2XCF - chains A and D of the 4 polymer chains in the assembly; structure by X-ray diffraction, 2.48 A resolution.

== Chain A ==
Molecule: NS3 protease
From: Hepatitis C virus
Notes: fragment: protease domain, residues 1-180
UniProtKB: C1KHN2 (C1KHN2_9HEPC); residues 1-180 here = UniProt positions 1-180
Sequence (198 residues; each row starts with the number of its first residue; numbers below 1 keep their minus sign (Ala-9 is residue -9)):
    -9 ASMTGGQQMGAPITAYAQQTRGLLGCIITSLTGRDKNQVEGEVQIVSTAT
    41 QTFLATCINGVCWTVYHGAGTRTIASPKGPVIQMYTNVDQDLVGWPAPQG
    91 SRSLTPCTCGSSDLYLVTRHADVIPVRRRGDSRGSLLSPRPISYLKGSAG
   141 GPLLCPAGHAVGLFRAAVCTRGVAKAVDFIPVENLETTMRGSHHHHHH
Unresolved in the structure: -9 to 0, 181-188
Differences from the reference sequence: expression tag (-9 to 0, 181-188); conflict Thr40 (Ala in C1KHN2), Leu153 (Ile in C1KHN2); engineered mutation Ala139 (Ser in C1KHN2)
Ion coordination: Mg2+ site 1: Thr4 (shared with 2 residues of chain C); Mg2+ site 2: Ala5, Ala111; Zn2+: Cys97, Cys99, Cys145
Ligand contacts: BBQ (cyclopentyl N-[(2S)-1-[(2S,4R)-2-[[(4R)-8-hydroxy-1,6,10-trioxa-5$L4-boraspiro[4.5]decan-4-yl]carbamoyl]-4-isoquinolin-1-yloxy-pyrrolidin-1-yl]-3,3-dimethyl-1-oxo-butan-2-yl]carbamate): Gln41, Thr42, Phe43, His57, Asp79, Asp81, Arg123, Ile132, Leu135, Lys136, Gly137, Ser138, Ala139, Phe154, Arg155, Ala156, Ala157, Val158, Cys159, Asp168

== Chain D ==
Molecule: NS4A
UniProtKB: C9WU77 (C9WU77_9HEPC); residues 21-39 here = UniProt positions 21-39
Sequence (23 residues; numbered 19 to 41; the number before each row is that of its first residue):
    19 KKGSVVIVGRIVLSGKPAIIPKK
Unresolved in the structure: 19-20, 37-41
Differences from the reference sequence: expression tag (19-20, 40-41)

== Chain A / chain D interface ==
Contacting residue pairs - 7 pairs, chain A then chain D:
  Thr4(A) with Leu31(D), hydrogen bond (side chain-backbone); Ser32(D)
  Ala5(A) with Ser32(D)
  Tyr6(A) with Ser32(D); Lys34(D); Pro35(D)
  Ala7(A) with Lys34(D), hydrogen bond (backbone-side chain)
Interface residues without a listed pair, chain A (5 interface residues in all): Gln8
Interface residues without a listed pair, chain D (5 interface residues in all): Gly33

== Overview ==
Chain A and chain D each contribute 5 residues to their interface, with 2 hydrogen bonds. Polar contacts
include Thr4(A)-Leu31(D) and Ala7(A)-Lys34(D). Ligands of chain A: compound BBQ. The Mg2+ site 2 is built by
Ala5(A) and Ala111(A). Cys97(A), Cys99(A) and Cys145(A) coordinate Zn2+.
Chain A is NS3 protease (Hepatitis C virus) and chain D is NS4A; the structure, Crystal structure of HCV NS3
protease with a boronate inhibitor, was determined by X-ray diffraction, deposited together with 2XCN.
